PDB entry 7TQA | X-ray diffraction, 2.33 A resolution | chains H and L

Chain H:
Molecule: Fab S9.6 heavy chain
Source organism: synthetic construct
Notes: antibody fragment or engineered binder
Sequence (231 residues; numbered 1 to 231; the number before each row is that of its first residue):
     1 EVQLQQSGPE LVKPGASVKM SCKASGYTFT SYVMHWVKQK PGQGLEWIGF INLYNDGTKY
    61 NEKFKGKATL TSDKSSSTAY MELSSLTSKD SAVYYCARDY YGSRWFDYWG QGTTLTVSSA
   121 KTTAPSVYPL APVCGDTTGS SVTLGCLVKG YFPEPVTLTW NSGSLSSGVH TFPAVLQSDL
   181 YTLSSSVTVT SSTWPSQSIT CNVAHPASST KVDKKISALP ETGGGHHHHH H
Unresolved in the structure: 133-136, 215-231
Cystine bridges: Cys22-Cys96, Cys146-Cys201
What the authors report for this chain:
  - mutagenesis - Y101A, G102L: abolished binding to hybrid
  - mutagenesis - Y101F, G102A (27-fold): decreased binding to hybrid
  - mutagenesis - Y54F, Y54H, Y54W: unchanged binding to dsRNA
  - mutagenesis - Y54Q, Y54R: increased binding to dsRNA
  - specificity-determining residues: Tyr54 (proposed by the authors, not directly observed)

Chain L:
Molecule: Fab S9.6 light chain
Source organism: synthetic construct
Notes: antibody fragment or engineered binder
Sequence (219 residues; row label = number of the first residue in the row):
     1 DVLMTQTPLS LPVSLGDQAS ISCRSSQSIV HSNGNTYLEW YLQKPGQSPK LLIYKVSNRF
    61 SGVPDRFSGS GSGTDFTLKI SRVEAEDLGV YYCFQGSHVP YTFGGGTKLE IKRADAAPTV
   121 SIFPPSSEQL TSGGASVVCF LNNFYPKDIN VKWKIDGSEV QNGVLNSWTD QDSKDSTYSM
   181 SSTLTLTKDE YERHNSYTCE ATHKTSTSPI VKSFNRNEC
Unresolved in the structure: 217-219
Cystine bridges: Cys23-Cys93, Cys139-Cys199
What the authors report for this chain:
  - mutagenesis - H31A, N33A: decreased binding to hybrid

Chain H / chain L interface:
Contacting residue pairs (78):
  His35(H) - Tyr101(L)
  Gln39(H) - Gln43(L)  hydrogen bond
  Gln39(H) - Tyr92(L)  hydrogen bond
  Gln43(H) - Tyr92(L)
  Gly44(H) - Tyr92(L)
  Leu45(H) - Pro49(L)  hydrophobic
  Leu45(H) - Tyr92(L)  hydrophobic
  Leu45(H) - Phe103(L)
  Glu46(H) - Phe103(L)
  Trp47(H) - Pro100(L)  hydrophobic
  Trp47(H) - Tyr101(L)
  Trp47(H) - Phe103(L)
  Phe50(H) - Tyr101(L)
  Lys59(H) - Val99(L)
  Asn61(H) - Pro100(L)
  Tyr95(H) - Gln43(L)  hydrogen bond
  Tyr95(H) - Gln47(L)
  Tyr95(H) - Ser48(L)
  Tyr95(H) - Pro49(L)
  Ser103(H) - Tyr101(L)  hydrogen bond (backbone-side chain)
  Arg104(H) - His31(L)  hydrogen bond
  Arg104(H) - Tyr37(L)
  Arg104(H) - Phe94(L)
  Arg104(H) - Gly96(L)  hydrogen bond (side chain-backbone)
  Arg104(H) - Ser97(L)  hydrogen bond (side chain-backbone)
  Arg104(H) - Tyr101(L)
  Trp105(H) - Glu39(L)
  Trp105(H) - Tyr41(L)
  Trp105(H) - Leu51(L)  hydrophobic
  Trp105(H) - Tyr54(L)  hydrophobic
  Phe106(H) - Tyr41(L)  hydrogen bond (backbone-side chain)
  Phe106(H) - Leu51(L)
  Phe106(H) - Phe94(L)  hydrophobic
  Phe106(H) - Phe103(L)  hydrophobic
  Asp107(H) - Phe60(L)
  Tyr108(H) - Phe60(L)
  Trp109(H) - Tyr41(L)
  Trp109(H) - Pro49(L)
  Gly110(H) - Ser48(L)  hydrogen bond (backbone-side chain)
  Gln111(H) - Ser48(L)
  Tyr128(H) - Ser126(L)
  Tyr128(H) - Gln129(L)
  Tyr128(H) - Ser132(L)
  Pro129(H) - Ser126(L)
  Pro129(H) - Glu128(L)
  Leu130(H) - Phe123(L)
  Leu130(H) - Val138(L)  hydrophobic
  Ala131(H) - Phe123(L)
  Ala131(H) - Pro124(L)
  Pro132(H) - Pro124(L)
  Thr143(H) - Phe123(L)
  Leu144(H) - Phe123(L)  hydrophobic
  Gly145(H) - Phe140(L)
  Lys149(H) - Ser136(L)
  Lys149(H) - Thr185(L)
  His170(H) - Asn142(L)
  His170(H) - Asn143(L)  hydrogen bond
  His170(H) - Ser179(L)
  Thr171(H) - Thr169(L)
  Phe172(H) - Phe140(L)  hydrophobic
  Phe172(H) - Asn142(L)
  Phe172(H) - Ser167(L)
  Phe172(H) - Thr169(L)
  Phe172(H) - Ser179(L)
  Phe172(H) - Met180(L)
  Phe172(H) - Ser181(L)
  Pro173(H) - Ser167(L)  hydrogen bond (backbone-side chain)
  Pro173(H) - Trp168(L)
  Pro173(H) - Thr169(L)
  Val175(H) - Asn166(L)
  Val175(H) - Ser167(L)
  Gln177(H) - Leu165(L)
  Ser184(H) - Phe140(L)
  Ser184(H) - Ser181(L)  hydrogen bond
  Ser185(H) - Phe140(L)
  Ser186(H) - Phe140(L)
  Ser186(H) - Asn142(L)  hydrogen bond
  Lys214(H) - Glu128(L)  salt bridge
Interface residues without a listed pair, chain H (44 interface residues in all): Val37, Tyr60, Gly112, Leu147, Thr182
Interface residues without a listed pair, chain L (42 interface residues in all): Ser121, Asp172, Thr183

Overview:
The interface between chain H and chain L involves 44 residues on one side and 42 on the other; the contacts
include 13 hydrogen bonds and 1 salt bridge. Polar pairs include Lys214(H)-Glu128(L), Gln39(H)-Gln43(L) and
Gln39(H)-Tyr92(L). The paper reports that Y101A and G102L of chain H abolish binding to hybrid; the
specificity determinant Tyr54(H); 11 substitutions were tested in all.
Here chain H is Fab S9.6 heavy chain and chain L is Fab S9.6 light chain, both from synthetic construct. Entry
7TQA (Crystal Structure of monoclonal S9.6 Fab) was determined by X-ray diffraction (same publication as
7TQB).
